4NO1 - chains A and G of the 28 polymer chains in the assembly; structure by X-ray diffraction, 2.50 A resolution.

[Chain A]
Name: Proteasome subunit alpha type-2
Source organism: Saccharomyces cerevisiae S288c
Notes: EC 3.4.25.1
UniProt: P23639 (PSA2_YEAST); residue numbers follow UniProt; this construct covers 1-250
Sequence (250 residues; each row starts with the number of its first residue):
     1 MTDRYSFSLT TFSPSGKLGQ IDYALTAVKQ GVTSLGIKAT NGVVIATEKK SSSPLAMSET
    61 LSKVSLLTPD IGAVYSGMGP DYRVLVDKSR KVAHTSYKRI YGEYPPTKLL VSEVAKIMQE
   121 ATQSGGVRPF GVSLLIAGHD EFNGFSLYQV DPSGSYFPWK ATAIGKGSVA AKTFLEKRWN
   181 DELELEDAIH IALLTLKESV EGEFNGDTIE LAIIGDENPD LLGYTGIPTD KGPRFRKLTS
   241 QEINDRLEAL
Swiss-Prot annotation at these positions:
  - cross-link: Lys108 (Glycyl lysine isopeptide (Lys-Gly) (interchain with G-Cter in ubiquitin))

[Chain G]
Name: Proteasome subunit alpha type-1
Source organism: Saccharomyces cerevisiae S288c
Notes: EC 3.4.25.1
UniProt: P21243 (PSA1_YEAST); residues -8 to 243 here correspond to UniProt positions 1-252 (UniProt number = residue number + 9)
Sequence (252 residues; row label = number of the first residue in the row; numbers below 1 keep their minus sign (Met-8 is residue -8)):
    -8 MSGAAAASAA GYDRHITIFS PEGRLYQVEY AFKATNQTNI NSLAVRGKDC TVVISQKKVP
    52 DKLLDPTTVS YIFCISRTIG MVVNGPIPDA RNAALRAKAE AAEFRYKYGY DMPCDVLAKR
   112 MANLSQIYTQ RAYMRPLGVI LTFVSVDEEL GPSIYKTDPA GYYVGYKATA TGPKQQEITT
   172 NLENHFKKSK IDHINEESWE KVVEFAITHM IDALGTEFSK NDLEVGVATK DKFFTLSAEN
   232 IEERLVAIAE QD
Not modelled in the structure: -8 to 1, 243
Ion coordination: Mg2+: Thr8, Tyr119, Arg122, Met125

[Chain A / chain G interface]
Contacting residue pairs - 67 pairs, chain A then chain G:
  Thr2(A) with Tyr124(G)
  Asp3(A) with Tyr124(G)
  Tyr5(A) with Ile7(G); Ala123(G), hydrophobic; Tyr124(G), hydrophobic
  Leu9(A) with Ile9(G), hydrophobic; Ala123(G), hydrophobic
  Gln20(A) with Ile9(G); Phe10(G), hydrogen bond (side chain-backbone)
  Tyr23(A) with Phe10(G), hydrophobic; Ser11(G); Pro12(G), hydrophobic; Gly14(G)
  Ala24(A) with Phe10(G), hydrophobic
  Thr26(A) with Glu13(G)
  Ala27(A) with Gly14(G)
  Ser52(A) with Tyr153(G), hydrogen bond
  Ser53(A) with Thr170(G); Glu174(G)
  Pro54(A) with Lys158(G); Glu174(G)
  Leu55(A) with Tyr157(G); Lys158(G), hydrogen bond (backbone-backbone); Ala159(G); Thr170(G); Glu174(G); Phe177(G), hydrophobic
  Ala56(A) with Gly156(G); Tyr157(G), hydrophobic
  Met57(A) with Arg37(G); Val155(G); Gly156(G), hydrogen bond (backbone-backbone); Tyr157(G); Lys158(G)
  Thr60(A) with Tyr146(G); Val155(G); Gly156(G), hydrogen bond (side chain-backbone)
  Leu61(A) with Tyr153(G), hydrophobic; Val155(G), hydrophobic
  Met78(A) with Phe10(G), hydrophobic; Leu16(G), hydrophobic
  Pro80(A) with Gln117(G); Ala151(G); Gly152(G); Tyr153(G)
  Asp81(A) with Gln117(G)
  Arg83(A) with Ala113(G), hydrogen bond (side chain-backbone); Asn114(G); Gly152(G), hydrogen bond (side chain-backbone); Tyr154(G)
  Val84(A) with Asn114(G); Gln117(G)
  Asp87(A) with Lys110(G), salt bridge; Asn114(G)
  Gly126(A) with Gln121(G); Arg122(G); Ala123(G), hydrogen bond (backbone-backbone)
  Val127(A) with Gln121(G); Arg122(G)
  Arg128(A) with Thr8(G); Phe10(G); Leu16(G); Thr120(G), hydrogen bond (side chain-backbone); Gln121(G), hydrogen bond (backbone-backbone)
  Pro129(A) with Phe10(G)
  Phe130(A) with Gln121(G)
  Gly131(A) with Phe10(G)
Interface residues without a listed pair, chain A (30 interface residues in all): Ala121
Interface residues without a listed pair, chain G (33 interface residues in all): Leu173

[Summary]
The interface between chain A and chain G involves 30 residues on one side and 33 on the other, with 10
hydrogen bonds and 1 salt bridge. Among the polar pairs are Asp87(A)-Lys110(G), Gln20(A)-Phe10(G) and
Ser52(A)-Tyr153(G). Thr8(G), Tyr119(G), Arg122(G) and Met125(G) form the Mg2+ site.
Here chain A is Proteasome subunit alpha type-2 and chain G is Proteasome subunit alpha type-1, both from
Saccharomyces cerevisiae S288c. Entry 4NO1 (yCP in complex with Z-Leu-Leu-Leu-B(OH)2) was determined by X-ray
diffraction together with 4NNN, 4NNW, 4NO6, 4NO8 and 4NO9 from the same study.
